Entry 4E7J (X-ray diffraction, 3.15 A resolution); this record covers chains A and T of the 5 polymer chains in the assembly.

[Chain A]
Molecule: Pro-Pol polyprotein
From: Human spumaretrovirus
Notes: EC 2.7.7.49, 2.7.7.7, 3.1.26.4, 3.4.23.-
UniProt: P14350 (POL_FOAMV); residues 1-392 here correspond to UniProt positions 752-1143 (UniProt number = residue number + 751)
Sequence (395 residues; row label = number of the first residue in the row; numbers below 1 keep their minus sign (Gly-2 is residue -2)):
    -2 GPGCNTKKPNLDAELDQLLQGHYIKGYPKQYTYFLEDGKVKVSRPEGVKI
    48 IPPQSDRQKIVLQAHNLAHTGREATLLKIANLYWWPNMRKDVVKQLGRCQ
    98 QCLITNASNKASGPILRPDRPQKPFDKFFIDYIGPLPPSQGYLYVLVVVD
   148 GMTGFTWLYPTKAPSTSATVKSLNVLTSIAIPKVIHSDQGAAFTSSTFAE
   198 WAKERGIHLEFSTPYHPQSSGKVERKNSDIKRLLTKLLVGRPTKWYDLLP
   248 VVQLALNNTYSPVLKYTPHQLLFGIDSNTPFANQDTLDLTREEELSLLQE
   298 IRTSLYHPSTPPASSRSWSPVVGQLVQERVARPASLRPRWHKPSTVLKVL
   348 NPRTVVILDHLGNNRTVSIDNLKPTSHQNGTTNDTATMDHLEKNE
Disordered / not traced: -2 to 9, 375-392
Sequence notes: expression tag (-2 to 0)
UniProt features mapped onto this chain:
  - binding site (Mg(2+)): Asp123, Asp185
Metal / ion sites: Zn2+: His62, His66, Cys96, Cys99

[Chain T]
Molecule: 30-nt DNA strand
Sequence (30 nucleotides; each row starts with the number of its first residue; numbers below 1 keep their minus sign (DC-13 is residue -13)):
   -13 CCCGAGGCACGTGCTAGCACGTGCCTCGGG
Disordered / not traced: -13 to -7, 10-16

[Interface between chain A and chain T]
Residue-residue contacts (18; chain A residue first):
  Asp128(A) - DC0(T)  phosphate contact
  Tyr129(A) - DC0(T)  phosphate contact
  Gly131(A) - DC0(T)  phosphate contact
  Pro132(A) - DT1(T)  sugar contact
  Asp185(A) - DG-1(T)  phosphate contact
  Asp185(A) - DC0(T)  phosphate contact
  Gln186(A) - DT-2(T)  sugar contact
  Gln186(A) - DG-1(T)  hydrogen bond to the phosphate
  Gly187(A) - DG-1(T)  sugar contact
  Pro211(A) - DG-1(T)  phosphate contact
  Tyr212(A) - DG-3(T)  sugar contact
  Tyr212(A) - DT-2(T)  base contact
  Tyr212(A) - DG-1(T)  hydrogen bond to the phosphate
  Lys228(A) - DT1(T)  salt bridge to the phosphate
  Arg329(A) - DT-2(T)  base contact
  Arg329(A) - DG-1(T)  hydrogen bond to the base
  Arg329(A) - DC0(T)  base contact
  Arg362(A) - DT-2(T)  salt bridge to the phosphate
Interface residues without a listed pair, chain A (17 interface residues in all): Ala188, Thr210, His213, Glu221, Leu358

[Overview]
Chain A and chain T form an interface of 17 and 5 residues respectively; the contacts include 3 hydrogen bonds
and 2 salt bridges. Polar pairs include Arg329(A)-DG-1(T), Gln186(A)-DG-1(T) and Tyr212(A)-DG-1(T). From
UniProt: Mg2+-binding residues Asp123(A) and Asp185(A) on chain A.
Here chain A is Pro-Pol polyprotein (Human spumaretrovirus) and chain T is a 30-nt DNA strand. Entry 4E7J (PFV
integrase Target Capture Complex, Apo form (TCC-Apo), at 3.15 A resolution) was determined by X-ray
diffraction, deposited together with 4E7H, 4E7I, 4E7K and 4E7L.
